Entry 7KIN (electron microscopy, 2.74 A resolution); this record covers chains C and D of the 10 polymer chains in the assembly.

== Chain C ==
Molecule: DNA-directed RNA polymerase subunit beta
Organism: Mycobacterium tuberculosis
Notes: EC 2.7.7.6
Reference sequence: A5U052 (RPOB_MYCTA); residues 7-1178 here correspond to UniProt positions 6-1177 (UniProt number = residue number - 1)
Sequence (1172 residues; each row starts with the number of its first residue):
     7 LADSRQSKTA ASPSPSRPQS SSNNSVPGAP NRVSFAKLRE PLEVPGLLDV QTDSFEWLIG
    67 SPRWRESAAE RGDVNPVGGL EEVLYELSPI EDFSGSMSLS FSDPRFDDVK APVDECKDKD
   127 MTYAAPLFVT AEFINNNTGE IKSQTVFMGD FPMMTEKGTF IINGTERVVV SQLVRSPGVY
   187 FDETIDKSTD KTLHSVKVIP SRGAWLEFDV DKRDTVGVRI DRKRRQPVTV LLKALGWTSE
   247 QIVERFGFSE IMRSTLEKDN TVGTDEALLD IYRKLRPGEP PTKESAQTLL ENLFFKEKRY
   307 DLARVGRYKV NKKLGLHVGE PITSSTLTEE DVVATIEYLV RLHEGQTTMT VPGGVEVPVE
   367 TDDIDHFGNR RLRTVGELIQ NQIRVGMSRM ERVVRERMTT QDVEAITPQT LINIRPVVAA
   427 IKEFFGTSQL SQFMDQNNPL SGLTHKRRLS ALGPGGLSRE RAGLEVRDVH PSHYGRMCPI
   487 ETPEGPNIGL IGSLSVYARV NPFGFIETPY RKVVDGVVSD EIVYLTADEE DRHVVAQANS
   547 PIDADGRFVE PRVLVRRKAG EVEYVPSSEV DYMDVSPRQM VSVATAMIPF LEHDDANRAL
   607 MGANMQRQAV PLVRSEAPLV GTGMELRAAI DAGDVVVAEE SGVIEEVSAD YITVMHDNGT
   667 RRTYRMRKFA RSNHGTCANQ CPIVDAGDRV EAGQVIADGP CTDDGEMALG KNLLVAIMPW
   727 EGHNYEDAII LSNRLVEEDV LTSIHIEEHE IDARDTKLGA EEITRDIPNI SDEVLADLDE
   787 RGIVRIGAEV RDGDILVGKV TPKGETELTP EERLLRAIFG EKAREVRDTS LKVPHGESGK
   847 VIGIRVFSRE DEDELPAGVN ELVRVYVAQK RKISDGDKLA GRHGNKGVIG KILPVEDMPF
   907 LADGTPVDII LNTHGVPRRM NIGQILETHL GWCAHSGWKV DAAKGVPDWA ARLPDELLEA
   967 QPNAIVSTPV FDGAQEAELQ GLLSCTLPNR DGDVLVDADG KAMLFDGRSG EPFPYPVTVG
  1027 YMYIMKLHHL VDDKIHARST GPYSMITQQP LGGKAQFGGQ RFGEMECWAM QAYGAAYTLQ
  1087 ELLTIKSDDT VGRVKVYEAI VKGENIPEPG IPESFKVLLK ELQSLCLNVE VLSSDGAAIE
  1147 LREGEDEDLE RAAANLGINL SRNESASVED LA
Unresolved in the structure: 7-29, 1141-1178

== Chain D ==
Molecule: DNA-directed RNA polymerase subunit beta'
Organism: Mycobacterium tuberculosis
Notes: EC 2.7.7.6
Reference sequence: A0A045J9E2 (A0A045J9E2_MYCTX); numbering as in UniProt (aligned over 1-1316)
Sequence (1318 residues; numbered -1 to 1316; the number before each row is that of its first residue; numbers below 1 keep their minus sign (Gly-1 is residue -1)):
    -1 GAMLDVNFFD ELRIGLATAE DIRQWSYGEV KKPETINYRT LKPEKDGLFC EKIFGPTRDW
    59 ECYCGKYKRV RFKGIICERC GVEVTRAKVR RERMGHIELA APVTHIWYFK GVPSRLGYLL
   119 DLAPKDLEKI IYFAAYVITS VDEEMRHNEL STLEAEMAVE RKAVEDQRDG ELEARAQKLE
   179 ADLAELEAEG AKADARRKVR DGGEREMRQI RDRAQRELDR LEDIWSTFTK LAPKQLIVDE
   239 NLYRELVDRY GEYFTGAMGA ESIQKLIENF DIDAEAESLR DVIRNGKGQK KLRALKRLKV
   299 VAAFQQSGNS PMGMVLDAVP VIPPELRPMV QLDGGRFATS DLNDLYRRVI NRNNRLKRLI
   359 DLGAPEIIVN NEKRMLQESV DALFDNGRRG RPVTGPGNRP LKSLSDLLKG KQGRFRQNLL
   419 GKRVDYSGRS VIVVGPQLKL HQCGLPKLMA LELFKPFVMK RLVDLNHAQN IKSAKRMVER
   479 QRPQVWDVLE EVIAEHPVLL NRAPTLHRLG IQAFEPMLVE GKAIQLHPLV CEAFNADFDG
   539 DQMAVHLPLS AEAQAEARIL MLSSNNILSP ASGRPLAMPR LDMVTGLYYL TTEVPGDTGE
   599 YQPASGDHPE TGVYSSPAEA IMAADRGVLS VRAKIKVRLT QLRPPVEIEA ELFGHSGWQP
   659 GDAWMAETTL GRVMFNELLP LGYPFVNKQM HKKVQAAIIN DLAERYPMIV VAQTVDKLKD
   719 AGFYWATRSG VTVSMADVLV PPRKKEILDH YEERADKVEK QFQRGALNHD ERNEALVEIW
   779 KEATDEVGQA LREHYPDDNP IITIVDSGAT GNFTQTRTLA GMKGLVTNPK GEFIPRPVKS
   839 SFREGLTVLE YFINTHGARK GLADTALRTA DSGYLTRRLV DVSQDVIVRE HDCQTERGIV
   899 VELAERAPDG TLIRDPYIET SAYARTLGTD AVDEAGNVIV ERGQDLGDPE IDALLAAGIT
   959 QVKVRSVLTC ATSTGVCATC YGRSMATGKL VDIGEAVGIV AAQSIGEPGT QLTMRTFHQG
  1019 GVGEDITGGL PRVQELFEAR VPRGKAPIAD VTGRVRLEDG ERFYKITIVP DDGGEEVVYD
  1079 KISKRQRLRV FKHEDGSERV LSDGDHVEVG QQLMEGSADP HEVLRVQGPR EVQIHLVREV
  1139 QEVYRAQGVS IHDKHIEVIV RQMLRRVTII DSGSTEFLPG SLIDRAEFEA ENRRVVAEGG
  1199 EPAAGRPVLM GITKASLATD SWLSAASFQE TTRVLTDAAI NCRSDKLNGL KENVIIGKLI
  1259 PAGTGINRYR NIAVQPTEEA RAAAYTIPSY EDQYYSPDFG AATGAAVPLD DYGYSDYR
Unresolved in the structure: 1015-1022, 1091-1096, 1283-1316
Differences from the reference sequence: expression tag (-1 to 0)
Bound ions: Zn2+ site 1: Cys60, Cys62, Cys75, Cys78; Mg2+: Asp535, Asp537, Asp539; Zn2+ site 2: Cys891, Cys968, Cys975, Cys978

== How chain C and chain D interact ==
Residue-residue contacts (323; chain C residue first):
  Lys193(C) - Asp1023(D)  salt bridge
  Leu470(C) - Asp862(D)
  Leu470(C) - Leu865(D)  hydrophobic
  Arg473(C) - Arg857(D)
  Asp474(C) - Pro827(D)
  Asp474(C) - Arg857(D)
  Val475(C) - Pro827(D)
  Val475(C) - Thr853(D)
  Val475(C) - His854(D)
  His476(C) - Phe850(D)
  Pro477(C) - Phe850(D)  hydrophobic
  Tyr480(C) - Val846(D)
  Tyr480(C) - Phe850(D)  hydrophobic
  Cys484(C) - Arg857(D)
  Pro485(C) - Phe850(D)  hydrophobic
  Pro485(C) - Thr853(D)
  Pro485(C) - Arg857(D)  hydrogen bond (backbone-side chain)
  Ile486(C) - Tyr849(D)  hydrophobic
  Ile486(C) - Thr853(D)
  Ile494(C) - Arg857(D)
  Ile494(C) - Leu860(D)  hydrophobic
  Gly495(C) - Arg857(D)
  Gln543(C) - Val846(D)
  Gln543(C) - Leu847(D)
  Asn545(C) - Val846(D)
  Leu560(C) - Leu847(D)  hydrophobic
  Arg562(C) - Leu847(D)
  Val568(C) - Arg834(D)  hydrogen bond (backbone-side chain)
  Val568(C) - Leu847(D)  hydrophobic
  Met586(C) - Tyr849(D)  hydrophobic
  Met586(C) - Phe850(D)  hydrophobic
  Leu597(C) - Tyr849(D)
  Glu598(C) - Phe840(D)
  Glu598(C) - Gly843(D)
  Glu598(C) - Leu844(D)  hydrogen bond (backbone-backbone)
  His599(C) - Phe840(D)  hydrogen bond (side chain-backbone)
  His599(C) - Arg841(D)  hydrogen bond (side chain-backbone)
  His599(C) - Glu842(D)
  His599(C) - Gly843(D)
  Asp600(C) - Phe840(D)
  Asp600(C) - Tyr849(D)  hydrogen bond (backbone-side chain)
  Asp601(C) - Phe840(D)
  Asp601(C) - Tyr849(D)
  Asp601(C) - Asn852(D)
  Ala602(C) - Thr853(D)
  Ala602(C) - Ala856(D)  hydrophobic
  Asn603(C) - Ala856(D)
  Asn603(C) - Leu860(D)
  Ala605(C) - Tyr849(D)
  Ile723(C) - Val729(D)
  Ile723(C) - Thr730(D)
  Met724(C) - Thr725(D)
  Pro725(C) - Ala724(D)
  Pro725(C) - Thr725(D)
  Pro725(C) - Val729(D)
  Trp726(C) - Thr725(D)
  Glu727(C) - Thr725(D)
  Glu727(C) - Arg726(D)  salt bridge
  Gly728(C) - Val432(D)
  Gly728(C) - Pro434(D)
  Gly728(C) - Phe721(D)
  His729(C) - Val432(D)
  His729(C) - Pro434(D)
  Tyr731(C) - Pro526(D)  hydrogen bond (side chain-backbone)
  Tyr731(C) - Phe536(D)
  Tyr731(C) - Arg578(D)  hydrogen bond
  Tyr731(C) - Asp580(D)
  Tyr731(C) - Met581(D)
  Tyr731(C) - Phe721(D)  hydrophobic
  Glu732(C) - Ala534(D)
  Glu732(C) - Asp535(D)
  Glu732(C) - Phe536(D)  hydrogen bond (backbone-backbone)
  Glu732(C) - Arg578(D)  salt bridge
  Glu732(C) - Leu579(D)
  Asp733(C) - Asp535(D)
  Asp733(C) - Phe536(D)
  Asp733(C) - Asp537(D)
  Ala734(C) - Val432(D)  hydrophobic
  Arg760(C) - Gly332(D)
  Lys763(C) - Arg37(D)
  Arg797(C) - Glu477(D)  hydrogen bond (side chain-backbone)
  Arg797(C) - Arg478(D)
  Arg797(C) - Gln479(D)
  Asp798(C) - Arg478(D)  hydrogen bond (backbone-side chain)
  Gly799(C) - Arg478(D)
  Asp800(C) - Arg478(D)  salt bridge
  Glu813(C) - Glu59(D)
  Glu813(C) - Lys66(D)
  Glu813(C) - Arg67(D)  salt bridge
  His841(C) - Glu450(D)
  Lys884(C) - Asp537(D)
  Gly893(C) - Phe536(D)
  Val894(C) - Val431(D)  hydrophobic
  Val894(C) - Phe536(D)  hydrogen bond (backbone-backbone)
  Val894(C) - Gly538(D)
  Ile895(C) - Val431(D)
  Asn918(C) - Asp580(D)  hydrogen bond
  Thr919(C) - Val729(D)  hydrogen bond (side chain-backbone)
  Thr919(C) - Thr730(D)
  Thr919(C) - Val731(D)
  His920(C) - Leu579(D)  hydrogen bond (side chain-backbone)
  His920(C) - Asp580(D)  salt bridge
  His920(C) - Thr583(D)  hydrogen bond
  His920(C) - Ile802(D)
  Arg924(C) - Leu579(D)
  Arg924(C) - Thr808(D)
  Arg924(C) - Gln813(D)
  Met926(C) - Gln813(D)
  Met926(C) - Thr816(D)  hydrogen bond
  Met926(C) - Leu817(D)  hydrophobic
  Met926(C) - Phe840(D)  hydrophobic
  Ile928(C) - Leu817(D)  hydrophobic
  Ile928(C) - Phe840(D)
  Ile928(C) - Arg841(D)
  Ile931(C) - Val731(D)
  Ile931(C) - Ser732(D)
  Leu932(C) - Met733(D)  hydrophobic
  His935(C) - Ser732(D)
  His935(C) - Met733(D)  hydrogen bond (side chain-backbone)
  Phe977(C) - Tyr849(D)  hydrophobic
  Glu982(C) - Met733(D)
  Glu982(C) - Arg841(D)  salt bridge
  Asp1005(C) - Ser732(D)
  Asp1005(C) - Ala734(D)
  Lys1007(C) - Thr730(D)  hydrogen bond
  Lys1007(C) - Ser732(D)
  Lys1007(C) - Asp735(D)  salt bridge
  Asp1012(C) - Arg726(D)  salt bridge
  Phe1019(C) - Thr725(D)
  Pro1020(C) - Arg726(D)
  Tyr1021(C) - Tyr587(D)  hydrogen bond
  Tyr1021(C) - Ser727(D)
  Tyr1021(C) - Gly728(D)
  Pro1022(C) - Thr730(D)
  Val1023(C) - Thr730(D)
  Thr1024(C) - Thr730(D)
  Thr1024(C) - Val731(D)  hydrogen bond (side chain-backbone)
  Thr1024(C) - Ser732(D)
  Val1037(C) - Val429(D)  hydrophobic
  Val1037(C) - Lys520(D)
  Asp1038(C) - Lys520(D)  salt bridge
  Lys1040(C) - Arg427(D)
  Ile1041(C) - Arg427(D)
  Ile1041(C) - Ser428(D)
  His1042(C) - Gly426(D)
  His1042(C) - Arg427(D)  hydrogen bond (backbone-backbone)
  His1042(C) - Met447(D)
  Ala1043(C) - Ser425(D)
  Ala1043(C) - Gly426(D)
  Ala1043(C) - Met447(D)  hydrophobic
  Ala1043(C) - Glu450(D)
  Ala1043(C) - Leu451(D)  hydrophobic
  Arg1044(C) - Asp423(D)  salt bridge
  Arg1044(C) - Tyr424(D)  hydrogen bond (backbone-backbone)
  Arg1044(C) - Ser425(D)  hydrogen bond (backbone-backbone)
  Arg1044(C) - Glu450(D)
  Arg1044(C) - Leu451(D)
  Ser1045(C) - Asp423(D)
  Ser1045(C) - Tyr424(D)
  Ser1045(C) - Glu450(D)  hydrogen bond
  Tyr1049(C) - Asp423(D)  hydrogen bond
  Met1051(C) - Arg89(D)  hydrogen bond (backbone-side chain)
  Met1051(C) - Val328(D)  hydrophobic
  Ile1052(C) - Arg89(D)  hydrogen bond (backbone-side chain)
  Ile1052(C) - Pro326(D)
  Ile1052(C) - Arg412(D)
  Thr1053(C) - Asn416(D)
  Gln1055(C) - Asn416(D)  hydrogen bond (side chain-backbone)
  Gln1055(C) - Lys420(D)
  Pro1056(C) - Arg421(D)
  Pro1056(C) - Asp423(D)
  Leu1057(C) - Arg421(D)
  Gly1058(C) - Arg421(D)
  Phe1063(C) - Glu450(D)
  Gly1065(C) - Arg421(D)  hydrogen bond (backbone-side chain)
  Gly1065(C) - Val422(D)
  Gln1066(C) - Arg421(D)
  Gln1066(C) - Val422(D)  hydrogen bond (backbone-backbone)
  Gln1066(C) - Ser425(D)
  Gln1066(C) - Gly426(D)
  Gln1066(C) - Arg427(D)  hydrogen bond
  Arg1067(C) - Arg414(D)
  Arg1067(C) - Gln415(D)  hydrogen bond (side chain-backbone)
  Arg1067(C) - Gly419(D)  hydrogen bond (side chain-backbone)
  Arg1067(C) - Lys420(D)
  Phe1068(C) - Gly419(D)
  Phe1068(C) - Lys420(D)  hydrogen bond (backbone-backbone)
  Glu1070(C) - Leu418(D)
  Glu1070(C) - Arg875(D)  salt bridge
  Met1071(C) - Thr503(D)
  Glu1072(C) - Asn499(D)
  Glu1072(C) - Thr503(D)  hydrogen bond
  Glu1072(C) - Ile509(D)
  Cys1073(C) - Leu418(D)
  Trp1074(C) - Arg875(D)
  Trp1074(C) - Val878(D)
  Trp1074(C) - Ile997(D)
  Trp1074(C) - Gln1001(D)
  Ala1075(C) - Thr503(D)
  Ala1075(C) - Ile509(D)  hydrophobic
  Ala1075(C) - Gln1001(D)
  Met1076(C) - Ile509(D)  hydrophobic
  Met1076(C) - Met559(D)  hydrophobic
  Gln1077(C) - Ala994(D)
  Gln1077(C) - Ile997(D)
  Gln1077(C) - Leu1248(D)
  Gln1077(C) - Val1252(D)
  Gln1077(C) - Ile1258(D)
  Ala1078(C) - Arg506(D)  hydrogen bond (backbone-side chain)
  Ala1078(C) - Val998(D)  hydrophobic
  Ala1078(C) - Gln1001(D)
  Tyr1079(C) - Arg506(D)  hydrogen bond (side chain-backbone)
  Tyr1079(C) - Leu507(D)
  Tyr1079(C) - Ile509(D)  hydrogen bond (side chain-backbone)
  Tyr1079(C) - Gln510(D)
  Tyr1079(C) - Leu558(D)
  Tyr1079(C) - Met559(D)
  Tyr1079(C) - Asn564(D)  hydrogen bond
  Gly1080(C) - Gly1261(D)
  Gly1080(C) - Thr1262(D)  hydrogen bond (backbone-backbone)
  Ala1081(C) - Glu554(D)
  Ala1081(C) - Met559(D)  hydrophobic
  Ala1082(C) - Glu554(D)
  Ala1082(C) - Leu1257(D)
  Ala1082(C) - Ile1258(D)  hydrophobic
  Ala1082(C) - Gly1263(D)
  Tyr1083(C) - Glu550(D)
  Tyr1083(C) - Glu554(D)  hydrogen bond (backbone-side chain)
  Tyr1083(C) - Leu1257(D)
  Tyr1083(C) - Thr1262(D)
  Tyr1083(C) - Arg1268(D)
  Thr1084(C) - Ala551(D)
  Thr1084(C) - Glu554(D)  hydrogen bond
  Gln1086(C) - Gly1255(D)
  Gln1086(C) - Leu1257(D)
  Glu1087(C) - Leu547(D)  hydrogen bond (side chain-backbone)
  Glu1087(C) - Ser548(D)  hydrogen bond (side chain-backbone)
  Glu1087(C) - Ala551(D)
  Leu1088(C) - Val422(D)
  Leu1089(C) - Lys420(D)  hydrogen bond (backbone-side chain)
  Leu1089(C) - Val1252(D)  hydrophobic
  Lys1092(C) - Val422(D)
  Lys1092(C) - Asp423(D)  hydrogen bond (backbone-backbone)
  Lys1092(C) - Leu545(D)  hydrogen bond (side chain-backbone)
  Ser1093(C) - Lys420(D)
  Ser1093(C) - Arg421(D)  hydrogen bond (side chain-backbone)
  Ser1093(C) - Val422(D)
  Asp1094(C) - Lys420(D)  salt bridge
  Val1102(C) - Leu547(D)  hydrophobic
  Tyr1103(C) - Tyr424(D)
  Tyr1103(C) - Pro454(D)  hydrophobic
  Tyr1103(C) - Met457(D)
  Ile1106(C) - Tyr424(D)
  Ile1106(C) - Pro454(D)  hydrophobic
  Ile1106(C) - Phe455(D)  hydrophobic
  Ile1106(C) - Lys458(D)
  Val1107(C) - Lys458(D)
  Val1107(C) - Ile469(D)  hydrophobic
  Gly1109(C) - Lys458(D)
  Ile1117(C) - Asp3(D)
  Ile1117(C) - Asn5(D)
  Ile1117(C) - Phe7(D)  hydrophobic
  Pro1118(C) - Lys420(D)
  Pro1118(C) - Ile1254(D)
  Glu1119(C) - Arg89(D)  salt bridge
  Ser1120(C) - Asn416(D)
  Ser1120(C) - Leu417(D)
  Phe1121(C) - Leu417(D)
  Phe1121(C) - Ile1254(D)  hydrophobic
  Val1123(C) - Arg89(D)
  Val1123(C) - Leu324(D)  hydrophobic
  Val1123(C) - Arg412(D)
  Leu1124(C) - Arg412(D)
  Leu1124(C) - Phe413(D)  hydrophobic
  Leu1124(C) - Leu417(D)  hydrophobic
  Lys1126(C) - Glu90(D)  hydrogen bond (side chain-backbone)
  Lys1126(C) - Leu324(D)
  Glu1127(C) - Ile320(D)
  Glu1127(C) - Leu405(D)
  Glu1127(C) - Leu406(D)
  Glu1127(C) - Arg412(D)  salt bridge
  Leu1128(C) - Leu406(D)  hydrophobic
  Leu1128(C) - Leu1233(D)  hydrophobic
  Gln1129(C) - Trp23(D)
  Gln1129(C) - Met92(D)
  Gln1129(C) - Pro318(D)
  Ser1130(C) - Met92(D)
  Ser1130(C) - Pro318(D)
  Ser1130(C) - Ile320(D)
  Ser1130(C) - Phe382(D)
  Ser1130(C) - Leu402(D)
  Leu1131(C) - His103(D)  hydrogen bond (backbone-side chain)
  Leu1131(C) - Trp105(D)  hydrophobic
  Leu1131(C) - Ser403(D)
  Leu1131(C) - Leu406(D)  hydrophobic
  Cys1132(C) - Ala15(D)  hydrogen bond (backbone-backbone)
  Cys1132(C) - Pro318(D)
  Cys1132(C) - Phe382(D)  hydrophobic
  Leu1133(C) - Gly13(D)
  Leu1133(C) - Trp23(D)
  Leu1133(C) - Ala1237(D)  hydrophobic
  Asn1134(C) - Arg11(D)
  Asn1134(C) - Gly13(D)  hydrogen bond (backbone-backbone)
  Asn1134(C) - Asp19(D)  hydrogen bond
  Asn1134(C) - Trp23(D)
  Val1135(C) - Leu10(D)  hydrophobic
  Val1135(C) - Arg11(D)
  Val1135(C) - Ile12(D)  hydrophobic
  Glu1136(C) - Leu10(D)
  Glu1136(C) - Arg11(D)  salt bridge
  Val1137(C) - Gly-1(D)  hydrogen bond (backbone-backbone)
  Val1137(C) - Ala0(D)  hydrogen bond (backbone-backbone)
  Val1137(C) - Phe7(D)  hydrophobic
  Val1137(C) - Glu9(D)
  Val1137(C) - Leu10(D)  hydrophobic
  Leu1138(C) - Phe7(D)
  Leu1138(C) - Asp8(D)  hydrogen bond (backbone-backbone)
  Leu1138(C) - Glu9(D)  hydrogen bond (backbone-backbone)
  Leu1138(C) - Arg11(D)
  Ser1139(C) - Ala0(D)
  Ser1139(C) - Phe6(D)
  Ser1139(C) - Asp8(D)
  Ser1140(C) - Asp8(D)
Also at the interface, not in a pair above, chain C (163 interface residues in all): Asp196, Thr488, Val561, Tyr570, Leu606, Asp881, Gly882, Lys892, Gly896, Val922, Pro923, Leu985, Gln986, Ser1015, Thr1046, Gln1054, Gly1069, Leu1085, Thr1090, Arg1099, Ile1112, Gly1116, Leu1125
Also at the interface, not in a pair above, chain D (184 interface residues in all): Leu14, Ile20, Thr38, Leu39, Tyr106, Leu314, Glu323, Tyr344, Ile430, Gln435, Pro444, Lys453, Leu497, Pro502, Leu504, His505, Ala521, Cys529, Gln540, Ala542, His544, Pro546, Arg630, Tyr722, Ile799, Thr845, Lys858, Thr874, Arg1060, Trp1220, Ile1253, Lys1256, Ala1260

== In short ==
163 residues of chain C face 184 of chain D across their interface, with 58 hydrogen bonds and 16 salt
bridges. Polar contacts include Lys193(C)-Asp1023(D), Glu727(C)-Arg726(D) and Glu732(C)-Arg578(D). Cys60(D),
Cys62(D), Cys75(D) and Cys78(D) form the Zn2+ site 1. Asp535(D), Asp537(D) and Asp539(D) coordinate Mg2+.
Chain C is DNA-directed RNA polymerase subunit beta and chain D is DNA-directed RNA polymerase subunit beta',
both from Mycobacterium tuberculosis; the structure, Mycobacterium tuberculosis WT RNAP transcription open
promoter complex with WhiB7 promoter, was determined by electron microscopy together with 7KIF and 7KIM from
the same study.
